2JIY - chains L and M of the 3 polymer chains in the assembly; structure by X-ray diffraction, 2.20 A resolution.

== Chain L ==
Protein: Reaction center protein L chain
Source organism: Rhodobacter sphaeroides
UniProt: P0C0Y8 (RCEL_RHOSH); residues 1-281 here correspond to UniProt positions 2-282 (UniProt number = residue number + 1)
Chain sequence (281 residues; numbered 1 to 281; the number before each row is that of its first residue):
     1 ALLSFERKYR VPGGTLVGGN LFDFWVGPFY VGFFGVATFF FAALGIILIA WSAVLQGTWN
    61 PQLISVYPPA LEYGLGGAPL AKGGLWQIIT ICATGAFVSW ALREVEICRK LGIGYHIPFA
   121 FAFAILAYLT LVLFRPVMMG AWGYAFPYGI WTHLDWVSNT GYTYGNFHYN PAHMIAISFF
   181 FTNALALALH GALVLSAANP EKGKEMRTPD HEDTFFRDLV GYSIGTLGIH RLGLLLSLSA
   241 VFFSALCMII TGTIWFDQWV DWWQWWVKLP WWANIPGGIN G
Metal / ion sites: bacteriochlorophyll a Mg site 1 near H153 (its only coordinating residue here); bacteriochlorophyll a Mg site 2 near H173 (its only coordinating residue here); Fe ion: H190, H230 (shared with H219(M), E234(M), H266(M) of chain M)
Residues lining bound ligands:
  - bacteriochlorophyll a (BCL), molecule 1: I46, I49, Y128, L131, F146, I150, W151, H153, L154, W156, V157
  - bacteriochlorophyll a (BCL), molecule 2: F97, F121, A124, I125, A127, Y128, L131, W156, V157, S158, T160, G161, Y162, N166, F167, H168, H173, A176, I177, F180, F181, V241, S244, A245, C247, M248
  - bacteriochlorophyll a (BCL), molecule 3: V157, Y162, H168, F181
  - bacteriochlorophyll a (BCL), molecule 4: H168, P171, M174, I175, I177, S178, F179, F181, T182, W262, W263
  - bacteriopheophytin a (BPH): T38, F41, A42, G45, I49, I89, C92, A93, A96, F97, W100, E104, I117, A120, F121, F123, A124, Y128, F146, Y148, G149, I150, H153, F180, S237, L238, V241
  - ubiquinone-10 (U10), molecule 1: F29, Y30, V31, G35, T38, F39, W100, R103
  - ubiquinone-10 (U10), molecule 2: T182, L185, A186, L189, H190, L193, V194, E212, D213, F216, V220, Y222, S223, I224, G225, T226, I229, L232, L236

== Chain M ==
Protein: Reaction center protein M chain
Source organism: Rhodobacter sphaeroides
UniProt: P0C0Y9 (RCEM_RHOSH); residues 0-307 here correspond to UniProt positions 1-308 (UniProt number = residue number + 1)
Chain sequence (308 residues; each row starts with the number of its first residue; numbering starts at 0):
     0 MAEYQNIFSQ VQVRGPADLG MTEDVNLANR SGVGPFSTLL GWFGNAQLGP IYLGSLGVLS
    60 LFSGLMWFFT IGIWFWYQAG WNPAVFLRDL FFFSLEPPAP EYGLSFAAPL KEGGLWLIAS
   120 FFMFVAVWSW WGRTYLRAQA LGMGKHTAWW FLSAIWLWMV LGFIRPILMG SWSEAVPYGI
   180 FSHLDWTNNF SLVHGNLFYN PFHGLSIAFL YGSALLFAMH GATILAVSRF GGERELEQIA
   240 DRGTAAERAA LFWRWTMGFN ATMEGIHRWA IWMAVLVTLT GGIGILLSGT VVDNWYVWGQ
   300 NHGMAPLN
Unresolved in the structure: 0-1, 303-307
Sequence notes: engineered mutation W149 (Ala150 in P0C0Y9)
Metal / ion sites: bacteriochlorophyll a Mg site 1 near H182 (its only coordinating residue here); bacteriochlorophyll a Mg site 2 near H202 (its only coordinating residue here); Fe ion: H219, E234, H266 (shared with H190(L), H230(L) of chain L)
Residues lining bound ligands:
  - bacteriochlorophyll a (BCL), molecule 1: W66, F67, M122, V126, F150, A153, I154, L156, W157, L160, W185, T186, N187, F189, S190, N195, L196, F197, H202, S205, I206, L209, Y210, V276, T277, G280, G281, I284
  - bacteriochlorophyll a (BCL), molecule 2: F90, M122, W157, L160, V175, I179, H182, L183, W185, T186
  - bacteriochlorophyll a (BCL), molecule 3: T186, F197, Y210
  - bacteriochlorophyll a (BCL), molecule 4: F197, G203, I206, A207, Y210, G211, L214
  - bacteriopheophytin a (BPH): Y210, A213, L214, A217, M218, W252, T255, M256
  - speroidenone (SPN): W66, F67, F68, I70, G71, F74, W75, F85, L89, F105, W115, L116, S119, F120, M122, F123, W157, M158, L160, G161, F162, W171, V175, P176, Y177, G178, I179, H182
  - ubiquinone-10 (U10): L214, L215, M218, H219, T222, I223, A245, A248, A249, W252, M256, F258, N259, A260, T261, M262, I265, W268, M272
Curated features (UniProtKB/Swiss-Prot):
  - binding site ((7R,8Z)-bacteriochlorophyll b): H182, H202
  - binding site (Fe cation): H219, E234, H266
  - binding site (a ubiquinone): W252

== Interface between chain L and chain M ==
Pairs across the interface (221):
  A1(L) - R253(M)  hydrogen bond (backbone-side chain)
  L2(L) - R253(M)
  L3(L) - L250(M)  hydrophobic
  L3(L) - R253(M)
  L3(L) - N259(M)
  F5(L) - R241(M)
  F5(L) - E246(M)
  E6(L) - L250(M)
  E6(L) - R253(M)  salt bridge
  E6(L) - W254(M)  hydrogen bond
  K8(L) - E246(M)  salt bridge
  Y9(L) - T243(M)  hydrogen bond
  Y9(L) - E246(M)  hydrogen bond
  Y9(L) - R247(M)
  Y9(L) - L250(M)  hydrophobic
  Y9(L) - W254(M)
  R10(L) - R253(M)
  R10(L) - W254(M)
  W25(L) - W254(M)
  P28(L) - R253(M)
  P28(L) - W254(M)
  P28(L) - G257(M)
  F29(L) - W254(M)
  F29(L) - T255(M)
  F29(L) - M256(M)
  F29(L) - G257(M)
  Y30(L) - W254(M)  hydrogen bond (backbone-backbone)
  W100(L) - T255(M)
  R103(L) - W254(M)  hydrogen bond (side chain-backbone)
  R103(L) - T255(M)  hydrogen bond (side chain-backbone)
  E104(L) - F251(M)
  E104(L) - T255(M)
  I107(L) - F251(M)  hydrophobic
  I107(L) - W254(M)  hydrophobic
  I107(L) - T255(M)
  C108(L) - F251(M)  hydrophobic
  K110(L) - W254(M)
  L111(L) - R247(M)  hydrogen bond (backbone-side chain)
  L111(L) - L250(M)
  L111(L) - F251(M)
  L111(L) - W254(M)  hydrophobic
  G112(L) - R228(M)  hydrogen bond (backbone-side chain)
  G112(L) - F229(M)
  I113(L) - A225(M)
  I113(L) - V226(M)  hydrophobic
  I113(L) - R228(M)
  I113(L) - F229(M)  hydrophobic
  I113(L) - R247(M)
  I113(L) - F251(M)  hydrophobic
  G114(L) - A225(M)  hydrogen bond (backbone-backbone)
  G114(L) - R228(M)
  H116(L) - Q4(M)  hydrogen bond (side chain-backbone)
  H116(L) - A221(M)
  H116(L) - L224(M)
  H116(L) - A225(M)
  I117(L) - A221(M)  hydrophobic
  I117(L) - T222(M)
  I117(L) - F251(M)  hydrophobic
  I117(L) - W252(M)  hydrophobic
  W151(L) - F197(M)
  L154(L) - F197(M)
  V157(L) - F197(M)  hydrophobic
  S158(L) - F197(M)
  Y162(L) - N187(M)  hydrogen bond
  Y162(L) - L191(M)
  N166(L) - L183(M)
  N166(L) - N187(M)
  H168(L) - L183(M)  hydrogen bond (side chain-backbone)
  H168(L) - T186(M)
  H168(L) - N187(M)
  Y169(L) - F180(M)
  Y169(L) - D184(M)  hydrogen bond
  M174(L) - L183(M)  hydrophobic
  F180(L) - L209(M)
  F180(L) - A213(M)  hydrophobic
  N183(L) - S212(M)
  N183(L) - A213(M)  hydrogen bond (side chain-backbone)
  N183(L) - F216(M)
  A184(L) - A273(M)
  L185(L) - W149(M)  hydrophobic
  A186(L) - F216(M)
  L187(L) - S212(M)
  L187(L) - F216(M)
  L187(L) - A269(M)  hydrophobic
  A188(L) - W149(M)
  A188(L) - A273(M)
  L189(L) - W149(M)  hydrophobic
  H190(L) - H219(M)
  H190(L) - E234(M)  salt bridge
  H190(L) - H266(M)  hydrogen bond
  G191(L) - H266(M)
  A192(L) - H145(M)
  A192(L) - T146(M)
  A192(L) - I270(M)  hydrophobic
  V194(L) - E234(M)
  V194(L) - L235(M)
  V194(L) - H266(M)
  L195(L) - H145(M)
  L195(L) - E263(M)
  L195(L) - H266(M)
  L195(L) - R267(M)
  L195(L) - I270(M)  hydrophobic
  S196(L) - M142(M)
  S196(L) - G143(M)  hydrogen bond (backbone-backbone)
  S196(L) - H145(M)
  A197(L) - L235(M)  hydrophobic
  A198(L) - L235(M)
  N199(L) - G143(M)
  N199(L) - H145(M)
  N199(L) - E263(M)  hydrogen bond
  N199(L) - R267(M)  hydrogen bond
  P200(L) - G141(M)
  P200(L) - G143(M)
  E201(L) - Q138(M)
  E201(L) - G141(M)  hydrogen bond (backbone-backbone)
  E201(L) - M142(M)
  E201(L) - K144(M)  salt bridge
  K204(L) - G141(M)
  M206(L) - L235(M)
  R207(L) - E22(M)  salt bridge
  R207(L) - L140(M)  hydrogen bond (side chain-backbone)
  R207(L) - G141(M)
  R207(L) - M142(M)
  R207(L) - L235(M)
  T208(L) - L235(M)
  P209(L) - L235(M)
  D210(L) - M20(M)
  H211(L) - M20(M)
  H211(L) - E22(M)  salt bridge
  H211(L) - L140(M)
  H211(L) - M142(M)
  E212(L) - L235(M)
  D213(L) - N44(M)
  T214(L) - G19(M)
  T214(L) - M20(M)  hydrogen bond (side chain-backbone)
  T214(L) - R29(M)
  T214(L) - L140(M)
  F215(L) - T133(M)
  F215(L) - A137(M)
  F215(L) - L140(M)  hydrophobic
  F215(L) - T146(M)
  R217(L) - D17(M)
  R217(L) - N44(M)
  R217(L) - Q46(M)
  R217(L) - G48(M)
  R217(L) - P49(M)
  R217(L) - I50(M)
  D218(L) - V24(M)
  D218(L) - R29(M)  salt bridge
  D218(L) - I50(M)
  D218(L) - Y51(M)  hydrogen bond (backbone-backbone)
  D218(L) - R132(M)  hydrogen bond (backbone-side chain)
  L219(L) - W129(M)
  L219(L) - R132(M)  hydrogen bond (backbone-side chain)
  L219(L) - T133(M)
  V220(L) - I50(M)
  G221(L) - L47(M)
  G221(L) - G48(M)  hydrogen bond (backbone-backbone)
  G221(L) - P49(M)
  G221(L) - I50(M)
  Y222(L) - L39(M)  hydrophobic
  Y222(L) - N44(M)  hydrogen bond (side chain-backbone)
  Y222(L) - Q46(M)
  Y222(L) - L47(M)  hydrophobic
  S223(L) - N44(M)
  I224(L) - G43(M)
  I224(L) - N44(M)  hydrogen bond (backbone-backbone)
  G225(L) - N44(M)  hydrogen bond (backbone-side chain)
  T226(L) - E232(M)
  L227(L) - N5(M)
  L227(L) - L224(M)  hydrophobic
  L227(L) - E232(M)
  G228(L) - F42(M)
  I229(L) - F216(M)
  H230(L) - H219(M)  hydrogen bond
  H230(L) - G220(M)
  H230(L) - I223(M)
  H230(L) - E234(M)  salt bridge
  R231(L) - Y3(M)
  R231(L) - N5(M)  hydrogen bond (side chain-backbone)
  R231(L) - I6(M)  hydrogen bond (side chain-backbone)
  R231(L) - F7(M)
  R231(L) - S8(M)  hydrogen bond
  R231(L) - W41(M)  hydrogen bond (side chain-backbone)
  R231(L) - F42(M)  hydrogen bond (side chain-backbone)
  R231(L) - L224(M)
  L232(L) - F42(M)
  G233(L) - F216(M)
  L234(L) - A217(M)
  L234(L) - L224(M)  hydrophobic
  L235(L) - F42(M)  hydrophobic
  S237(L) - A213(M)  hydrogen bond (side chain-backbone)
  S237(L) - F216(M)
  S237(L) - A217(M)
  W263(L) - F90(M)  hydrophobic
  W263(L) - F180(M)  hydrophobic
  W266(L) - L86(M)  hydrogen bond (side chain-backbone)
  W266(L) - R87(M)  hydrogen bond (side chain-backbone)
  V267(L) - R87(M)
  V267(L) - F91(M)  hydrophobic
  W272(L) - A83(M)
  W272(L) - L86(M)  hydrophobic
  W272(L) - R87(M)  hydrogen bond (backbone-side chain)
  A273(L) - R87(M)  hydrogen bond (backbone-side chain)
  I275(L) - N81(M)
  I275(L) - A83(M)  hydrophobic
  I275(L) - V84(M)  hydrophobic
  I275(L) - R87(M)  hydrogen bond (backbone-side chain)
  P276(L) - V84(M)
  G277(L) - V84(M)
  G277(L) - R87(M)  hydrogen bond (backbone-side chain)
  G278(L) - Q77(M)
  G278(L) - V84(M)
  G278(L) - D88(M)
  I279(L) - D88(M)  hydrogen bond (backbone-side chain)
  I279(L) - F91(M)  hydrophobic
  I279(L) - F92(M)  hydrophobic
  N280(L) - R87(M)
  N280(L) - D88(M)  hydrogen bond
  N280(L) - F91(M)
  G281(L) - R87(M)
Interface residues without a listed pair, chain L (101 interface residues in all): A120, D155, F181, L193, L238, Q264
Interface residues without a listed pair, chain M (100 interface residues in all): A78, R136, N195, Y198, L215, M218, I238, A239, A249, M272

== Overview ==
101 residues of chain L and 100 residues of chain M are in contact; the contacts include 44 hydrogen bonds and
8 salt bridges. Polar contacts include E6(L)-R253(M), K8(L)-E246(M) and H190(L)-E234(M).
Here chain L is Reaction center protein L chain and chain M is Reaction center protein M chain, both from
Rhodobacter sphaeroides. Entry 2JIY (Photosynthetic reaction center mutant with ala M149 replaced with trp
(chain M, AM149W)) was determined by X-ray diffraction together with 2JJ0 from the same study.
